PDB entry 6G49 | X-ray diffraction, 1.60 A resolution | chain A

# Chain A
Protein: Protein-glutamine gamma-glutamyltransferase
Source organism: Pseudomonas aeruginosa PAO1
Notes: EC 2.3.2.13
UniProtKB: Q9HZX3 (TGPA_PSEAE); residue numbers follow UniProt; this construct covers 180-499
Chain sequence (338 residues; numbered 162 to 499; the number before each row is that of its first residue):
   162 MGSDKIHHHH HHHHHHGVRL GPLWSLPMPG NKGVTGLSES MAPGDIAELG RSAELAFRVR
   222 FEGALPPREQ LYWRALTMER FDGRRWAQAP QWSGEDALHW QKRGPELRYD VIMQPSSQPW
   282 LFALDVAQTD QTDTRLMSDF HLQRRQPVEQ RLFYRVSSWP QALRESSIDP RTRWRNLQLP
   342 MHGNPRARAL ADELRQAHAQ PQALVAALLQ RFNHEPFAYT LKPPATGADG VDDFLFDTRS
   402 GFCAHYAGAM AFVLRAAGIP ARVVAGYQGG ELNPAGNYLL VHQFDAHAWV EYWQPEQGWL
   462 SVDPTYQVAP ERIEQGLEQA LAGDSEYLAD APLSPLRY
Unresolved in the structure: 162-194, 483-499
Differences from the reference sequence: initiating methionine (162); expression tag (163-179)
Curated features (UniProtKB/Swiss-Prot):
  - active site: C404 (Nucleophile), H448, D464
What the authors report for this chain:
  - catalytic residues: C404, H448, D464
  - mutagenesis - C404A: abolished growth
  - contacts within the chain: Y380-H448 (water-mediated contact), C404-A449 (backbone contact), H448-D464, H448-T466 (water-mediated contact), H448-R473 (water-mediated contact)
  - binding site for chloride ion: G205, I207, A208, C404, A405, H406

# In short
UniProt lists 3 active-site residues. The paper reports catalytic residues C404, H448 and D464; C404A
abolishes growth.
Chain A is Protein-glutamine gamma-glutamyltransferase (Pseudomonas aeruginosa PAO1); the structure, Crystal
structure of the periplasmic domain of TgpA from Pseudomonas aeruginosa, was determined by X-ray diffraction
(same publication as 6G4H).
